3H40 - chains A and P of the 3 polymer chains in the assembly; structure by X-ray diffraction, 2.30 A resolution.

Chain A:
Name: DNA polymerase iota
Organism: Homo sapiens
Notes: EC 2.7.7.7; fragment: UmuC domain, DNA binding domain
UniProt: Q9UNA4 (POLI_HUMAN); numbering as in UniProt (aligned over 26-414)
Sequence (389 residues; numbered 26 to 414; the number before each row is that of its first residue):
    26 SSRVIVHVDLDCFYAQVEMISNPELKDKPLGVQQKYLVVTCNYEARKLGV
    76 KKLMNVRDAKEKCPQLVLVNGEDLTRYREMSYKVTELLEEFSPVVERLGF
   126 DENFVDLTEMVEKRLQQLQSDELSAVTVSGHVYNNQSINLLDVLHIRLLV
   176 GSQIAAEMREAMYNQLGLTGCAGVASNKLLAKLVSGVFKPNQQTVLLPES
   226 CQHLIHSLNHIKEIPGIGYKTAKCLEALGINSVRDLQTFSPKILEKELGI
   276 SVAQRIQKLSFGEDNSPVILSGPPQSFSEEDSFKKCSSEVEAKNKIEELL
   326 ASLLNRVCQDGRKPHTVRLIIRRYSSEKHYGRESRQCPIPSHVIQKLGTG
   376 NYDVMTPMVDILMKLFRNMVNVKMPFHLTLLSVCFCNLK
Unresolved in the structure: 371-378, 395-403
UniProt features mapped onto this chain:
  - natural variant: Gly-96 (R96G: Large decrease in catalytic activity efficiency which is partially rescued by the presence of Mn(2+) instead Mg(2+); this construct carries the variant)
What the authors report for this chain:
  - binding site for the 9-nt DNA strand: Gln-59, Lys-60, Leu-62, Val-64, Leu-78, Ser-307, Arg-347
  - catalytic residues: Asp-34, Asp-126, Glu-127
  - specificity-determining residues: Gln-59

Chain P:
Molecule: 7-nt DNA strand
Sequence (7 nucleotides; row label = number of the first residue in the row):
   867 AGGACCC
Modified positions: DOC (2',3'-dideoxycytidine-5'-monophosphate) at position 873

Interface between chain A and chain P:
Contacting residue pairs (18; chain A residue first):
  Leu-123(A) / DOC_873(P)  sugar contact
  Gly-124(A) / DOC_873(P)  sugar contact
  Asp-126(A) / DOC_873(P)  sugar contact
  Glu-127(A) / DOC_873(P)  sugar contact
  Lys-207(A) / DOC_873(P)  salt bridge to the phosphate
  Gly-241(A) / DC872(P)  hydrogen bond to the phosphate
  Ile-242(A) / DC872(P)  phosphate contact
  Gly-243(A) / DC871(P)  hydrogen bond to the phosphate
  Gly-243(A) / DC872(P)  phosphate contact
  Tyr-244(A) / DC871(P)  phosphate contact
  Lys-245(A) / DA870(P)  phosphate contact
  Lys-245(A) / DC871(P)  hydrogen bond to the phosphate
  Thr-246(A) / DC871(P)  hydrogen bond to the phosphate
  Arg-357(A) / DG868(P)  phosphate contact
  Glu-358(A) / DG868(P)  phosphate contact
  Ser-359(A) / DA867(P)  phosphate contact
  Ser-359(A) / DG868(P)  hydrogen bond to the phosphate
  Arg-360(A) / DA867(P)  hydrogen bond to the phosphate
Interface residues without a listed pair, chain A (18 interface residues in all): Ile-239, Pro-240, Gln-361

Summary:
The interface between chain A and chain P involves 18 residues on one side and 6 on the other, with 6 hydrogen
bonds and 1 salt bridge. Polar contacts include Gly-241(A)/DC872(P), Gly-243(A)/DC871(P) and
Lys-245(A)/DC871(P). From the paper: catalytic residues Asp-34(A), Asp-126(A) and Glu-127(A); a binding site
for the 9-nt DNA strand at Gln-59(A), Lys-60(A) and Leu-62(A) among others.
Here chain A is DNA polymerase iota (Homo sapiens) and chain P is a 7-nt DNA strand. Entry 3H40 (Binary
complex of human DNA polymerase iota with template U/T) was determined by X-ray diffraction together with 3H4B
and 3H4D from the same study.
